7A25 - chains A and D of the 6 polymer chains in the assembly; structure by electron microscopy, 3.06 A resolution.

== Chain A ==
Protein: Spike glycoprotein
Source organism: Severe acute respiratory syndrome coronavirus 2
UniProt: P0DTC2 (SPIKE_SARS2); residues 1-1146 here = UniProt positions 1-1146
Amino-acid sequence (1146 residues; numbered 1 to 1146; the number before each row is that of its first residue):
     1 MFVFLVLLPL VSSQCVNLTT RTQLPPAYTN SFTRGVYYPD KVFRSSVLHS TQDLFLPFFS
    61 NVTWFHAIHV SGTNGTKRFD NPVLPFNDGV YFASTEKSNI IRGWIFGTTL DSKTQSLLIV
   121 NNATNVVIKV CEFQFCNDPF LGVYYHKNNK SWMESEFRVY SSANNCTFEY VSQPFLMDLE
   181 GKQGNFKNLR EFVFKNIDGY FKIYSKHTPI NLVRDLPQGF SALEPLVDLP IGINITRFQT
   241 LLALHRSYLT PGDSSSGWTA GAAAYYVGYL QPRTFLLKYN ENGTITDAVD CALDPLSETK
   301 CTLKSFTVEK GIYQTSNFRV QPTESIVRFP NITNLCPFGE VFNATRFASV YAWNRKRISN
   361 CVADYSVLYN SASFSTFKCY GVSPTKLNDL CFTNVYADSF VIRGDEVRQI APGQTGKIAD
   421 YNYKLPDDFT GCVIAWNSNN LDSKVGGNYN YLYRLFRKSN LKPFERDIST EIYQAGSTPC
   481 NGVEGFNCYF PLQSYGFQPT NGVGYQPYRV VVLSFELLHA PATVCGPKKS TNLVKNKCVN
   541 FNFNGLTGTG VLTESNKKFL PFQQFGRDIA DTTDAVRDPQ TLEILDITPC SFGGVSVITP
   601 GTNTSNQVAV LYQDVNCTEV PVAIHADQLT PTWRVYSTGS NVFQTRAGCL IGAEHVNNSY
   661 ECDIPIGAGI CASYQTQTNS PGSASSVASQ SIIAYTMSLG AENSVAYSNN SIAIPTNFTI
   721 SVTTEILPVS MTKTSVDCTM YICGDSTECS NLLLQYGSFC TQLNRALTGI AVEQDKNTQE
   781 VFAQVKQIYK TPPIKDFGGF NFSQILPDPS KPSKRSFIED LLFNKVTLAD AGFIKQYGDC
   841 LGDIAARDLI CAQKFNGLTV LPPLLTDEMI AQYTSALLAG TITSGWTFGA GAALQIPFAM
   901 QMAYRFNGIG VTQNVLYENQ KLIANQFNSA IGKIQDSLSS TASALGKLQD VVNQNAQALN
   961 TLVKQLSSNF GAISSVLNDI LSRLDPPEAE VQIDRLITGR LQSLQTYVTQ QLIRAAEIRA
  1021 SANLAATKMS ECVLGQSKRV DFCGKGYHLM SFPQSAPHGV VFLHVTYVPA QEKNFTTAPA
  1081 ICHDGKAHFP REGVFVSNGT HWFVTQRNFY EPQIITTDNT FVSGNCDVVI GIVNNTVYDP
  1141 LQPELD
Disordered / not traced: 1-13, 71-75, 248-251, 459, 477, 519-520, 621-640, 675-690, 829-854
Cystine bridges: C15-C136, C131-C166, C291-C301, C336-C361, C379-C432, C391-C525, C480-C488, C538-C590, C617-C649, C662-C671, C743-C749, C1032-C1043, C1082-C1126
Covalently attached groups: N-acetylglucosamine (NAG) linked to N17, N61, N122, N149, N165, N234, N282, N331, N343, N603, N616, N657, N709, N717, N801, N1074, N1098, N1134
Differences from the reference sequence: conflict G682 (Arg in P0DTC2), S683 (Arg in P0DTC2), S685 (Arg in P0DTC2), P986 (Lys in P0DTC2), P987 (Val in P0DTC2)
Swiss-Prot annotation at these positions:
  - region: N280 to C301 (Putative superantigen), R403 to D405 (Integrin-binding motif), N448 to F456 (Immunodominant HLA epitope recognized by the CD8+), P681, A684 (Putative superantigen), S816 to Y837 (Fusion peptide 1), K835 to F855 (Fusion peptide 2)
  - site: R815, S816 (Cleavage)
  - glycosylation: N17 (N-linked (GlcNAc...) (complex) asparagine), N61 (N-linked (GlcNAc...) (hybrid) asparagine), N74 (N-linked (GlcNAc...) (complex) asparagine), N122 (N-linked (GlcNAc...) (hybrid) asparagine), N149 (N-linked (GlcNAc...) (complex) asparagine), N165 (N-linked (GlcNAc...) (complex) asparagine), N234 (N-linked (GlcNAc...) (high mannose) asparagine), N282 (N-linked (GlcNAc...) (complex) asparagine), T323 (O-linked (GalNAc) threonine), S325 (O-linked (HexNAc...) serine), N331 (N-linked (GlcNAc...) (complex) asparagine), N343 (N-linked (GlcNAc...) (complex) asparagine), N603 (N-linked (GlcNAc...) (hybrid) asparagine), N616 (N-linked (GlcNAc...) (complex) asparagine), N657 (N-linked (GlcNAc...) (complex) asparagine), T676 (O-linked (GlcNAc...) threonine), T678 (O-linked (GlcNAc...) threonine), N709 (N-linked (GlcNAc...) (high mannose) asparagine), N717 (N-linked (GlcNAc...) (hybrid) asparagine), N801 (N-linked (GlcNAc...) (hybrid) asparagine) and 3 more in UniProt
  - natural variant: L5 (L5F: In strain: Iota/B.1.526), S13 (S13I: In strain: Epsilon/B.1.427/B.1.429), L18 (L18F: In strain: Beta/B.1.351, Gamma/P.1 and 1 more), T19 (T19I: In strain: Omicron/BQ.1.1, Omicron/XBB.1.5 and 1 more; T19R: In strain: Delta/B.1.617.2, Omicron/BA.2 and 4 more), T20 (T20N: In strain: Gamma/P.1), L24 to A27 (sequence variant, change not given here; In strain: Omicron/BA.2, Omicron/BA.2.12.1 and 6 more), P26 (P26S: In strain: Gamma/P.1), Q52 (Q52H: In strain: Omicron/EG.5.1), A67 (A67V: In strain: Eta/B.1.525, Omicron/BA.1), H69 to V70 (deletion: In strain: Alpha/B.1.1.7, Eta/B.1.525 and 5 more), G75 (G75V: In strain: Lambda/C.37), T76 (T76I: In strain: Lambda/C.37), 81 further natural variant entries in UniProt
  - mutagenesis: H69 to V70 (Increased incorporation of cleaved spike into virions), N121 (N121Q: Partial loss of biliverdin affinity), R190 (R190K: Partial loss of biliverdin affinity), N234 (N234Q: Increased resistance to neutralizing antibodies), N331 (N331Q: Reduced viral infectivity), N343 (N343Q: Reduced viral infectivity), L452 (L452R: Increased resistance to neutralizing antibodies. Decreases HLA binding to NF9 epitope. Increased binding affinity to human ACE2), Y453 (Y453F: Decreased HLA binding to NF9 epitope. Increased binding affinity to human ACE2), A475 (A475V: Increased resistance to neutralizing antibodies), V483 (V483A: Increased resistance to neutralizing antibodies), E484 (E484D: Increased replication in human TMEM106B overexpressing cells), F490 (F490L: Increased resistance to neutralizing antibodies and human covalescent sera neutralization), 12 further mutagenesis entries in UniProt

== Chain D ==
Protein: Sybody 23
Source organism: synthetic construct
Notes: antibody fragment or engineered binder
Amino-acid sequence (114 residues; numbered 1 to 114; the number before each row is that of its first residue):
     1 QVQLVESGGG LVQAGGSLRL SCAASGFPVE SENMHWYRQA PGKEREWVAA IYSTGGWTLY
    61 ADSVKGRFTI SRDNAKNTVY LQMNSLKPED TAVYYCAVQV GYWYEGQGTQ VTVS
Cystine bridges: C22-C96

== Chain A / chain D interface ==
Pairs across the interface (20):
  R346(A) with E32(D); Q99(D)
  K444(A) with W103(D)
  V445(A) with Y37(D); E44(D); R45(D)
  G446(A) with E44(D), hydrogen bond (backbone-side chain); R45(D)
  Y449(A) with W47(D), hydrophobic; Y52(D)
  N450(A) with N33(D), hydrogen bond (side chain-backbone); H35(D)
  L452(A) with Y52(D)
  T470(A) with W57(D)
  F490(A) with W57(D), hydrophobic; L59(D), hydrophobic
  L492(A) with W57(D), hydrophobic
  Q498(A) with E44(D)
  P499(A) with E44(D)
  T500(A) with E44(D), hydrogen bond
Other interface residues (no listed pair), chain A (17 interface residues in all): Y351, I468, Q493, S494
Other interface residues (no listed pair), chain D (14 interface residues in all): E46, T58

== Summary ==
The interface between chain A and chain D involves 17 residues on one side and 14 on the other; the contacts
include 3 hydrogen bonds. Polar pairs include G446(A)-E44(D), N450(A)-N33(D) and T500(A)-E44(D).
Chain A is Spike glycoprotein (Severe acute respiratory syndrome coronavirus 2) and chain D is Sybody 23
(synthetic construct); the structure, Cryo-EM structure of the SARS-CoV-2 spike protein bound to neutralizing
sybodies (Sb23), was determined by electron microscopy, deposited together with 7A29.
